Entry 3NS7 (X-ray diffraction, 2.60 A resolution); this record covers chains A and B.

# Chain A
Name: Caspase-1
Source organism: Homo sapiens
Notes: EC 3.4.22.36
UniProtKB: P29466 (CASP1_HUMAN); residue numbers follow UniProt; this construct covers 136-297
Chain sequence (162 residues; each row starts with the number of its first residue):
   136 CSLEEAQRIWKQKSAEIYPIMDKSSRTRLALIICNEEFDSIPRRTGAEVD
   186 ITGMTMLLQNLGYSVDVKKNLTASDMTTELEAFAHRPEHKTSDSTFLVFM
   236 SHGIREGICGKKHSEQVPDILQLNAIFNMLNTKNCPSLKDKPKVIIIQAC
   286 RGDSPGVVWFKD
UniProt features mapped onto this chain:
  - active site: His237, Cys285
  - mutagenesis: Cys285 (C285A/S: Loss of protease activity. Loss of SPHK2 cleavage and release in apoptotic cells), Trp294 (W294A: Mediates autoprocessing but is unable to interact with Gasdermin-D (GSDMD) and mediate its cleavage), Asp297 (D297N: In IDL(uncl); abolished cleavage in the interdomain region; when associated with 315-N-N-316)
Covalently attached groups: compound 3NS linked to Cys285
Small-molecule neighbours: 3NS ((3S)-4-hydroxy-3-{[(2S)-4-{[2-(2-methyl-1H-benzimidazol-1-yl)ethyl]amino}-2-(1-methylethyl)-4-oxobutanoyl]amino}butanoic acid): Arg179, Ser236, His237, Gly238, Gln283, Ala284

# Chain B
Name: Caspase-1
Source organism: Homo sapiens
Notes: EC 3.4.22.36
UniProtKB: P29466 (CASP1_HUMAN); residues 317-404 here = UniProt positions 317-404
Chain sequence (88 residues; numbered 317 to 404; the number before each row is that of its first residue):
   317 AIKKAHIEKDFIAFCSSTPDNVSWRHPTMGSVFIGRLIEHMQEYACSCDV
   367 EEIFRKVRFSFEQPDGRAQMPTTERVTLTRCFYLFPGH
UniProt features mapped onto this chain:
  - mutagenesis: Ile318 to Lys320 (Abolished ability to cleave IL18), Ile318 (I318N: Mediates autoprocessing but is unable to interact with Gasdermin-D (GSDMD) and mediate its cleavage), Lys320 (K320A: Abolishes cleavage of Gasdermin-D (GSDMD))
Small-molecule neighbours: 3NS ((3S)-4-hydroxy-3-{[(2S)-4-{[2-(2-methyl-1H-benzimidazol-1-yl)ethyl]amino}-2-(1-methylethyl)-4-oxobutanoyl]amino}butanoic acid): Val338, Ser339, Trp340, Arg341, His342, Pro343, Ser347, Val348, Arg383

# Interface between chain A and chain B
Contacting residue pairs - 103 pairs, chain A then chain B:
  Cys136(A) - Gln358(B)
  Ser137(A) - Gln358(B)  hydrogen bond (backbone-backbone)
  Ser137(A) - Pro402(B)
  Leu138(A) - Pro402(B)
  Glu139(A) - Pro402(B)
  Glu139(A) - His404(B)
  Arg143(A) - Cys362(B)  hydrogen bond (side chain-backbone)
  Arg143(A) - Ser363(B)  hydrogen bond (side chain-backbone)
  Ile144(A) - Cys362(B)
  Ile144(A) - Tyr399(B)  hydrophobic
  Ile144(A) - Phe401(B)  hydrophobic
  Trp145(A) - Phe401(B)
  Lys148(A) - Cys397(B)
  Lys148(A) - Tyr399(B)
  Ala150(A) - Arg396(B)  hydrogen bond (backbone-side chain)
  Glu151(A) - Arg396(B)
  Glu151(A) - Cys397(B)  hydrogen bond (backbone-backbone)
  Ile152(A) - Arg396(B)
  Ile152(A) - Cys397(B)
  Ile152(A) - Tyr399(B)  hydrophobic
  Tyr153(A) - Asp326(B)  hydrogen bond
  Tyr153(A) - Leu394(B)
  Tyr153(A) - Thr395(B)  hydrogen bond (side chain-backbone)
  Tyr153(A) - Arg396(B)  hydrogen bond (side chain-backbone)
  Tyr153(A) - Cys397(B)  hydrogen bond (backbone-backbone)
  Tyr153(A) - Phe398(B)  hydrophobic
  Ile155(A) - Phe398(B)  hydrophobic
  Ile155(A) - Tyr399(B)
  Ile155(A) - His404(B)
  Met156(A) - His404(B)
  Lys158(A) - Gly403(B)
  Lys158(A) - His404(B)
  Arg161(A) - His404(B)  hydrogen bond (side chain-backbone)
  Arg178(A) - Arg341(B)
  Arg179(A) - Arg341(B)  hydrogen bond (backbone-side chain)
  Arg179(A) - Ser347(B)
  Thr180(A) - Arg341(B)  hydrogen bond (backbone-side chain)
  Gly181(A) - Pro343(B)
  Gly181(A) - Gly346(B)
  Val184(A) - Gly346(B)
  Asp185(A) - Gly346(B)
  Asp185(A) - Ser347(B)  hydrogen bond (side chain-backbone)
  Asp185(A) - Ile350(B)
  Gly188(A) - Ile354(B)
  Met189(A) - Ile350(B)  hydrophobic
  Met189(A) - Ile354(B)  hydrophobic
  Leu192(A) - Met357(B)  hydrophobic
  Leu196(A) - Met357(B)  hydrophobic
  Ser229(A) - Phe398(B)
  Phe231(A) - Met357(B)  hydrophobic
  Phe231(A) - Leu400(B)  hydrophobic
  Arg240(A) - Asp336(B)  salt bridge
  Asn259(A) - Arg391(B)
  Phe262(A) - Glu324(B)
  Phe262(A) - Phe327(B)  hydrophobic
  Phe262(A) - Ala329(B)  hydrophobic
  Phe262(A) - Arg391(B)
  Leu265(A) - Phe327(B)
  Asn266(A) - Ile323(B)
  Asn266(A) - Phe327(B)
  Thr267(A) - His322(B)  hydrogen bond (side chain-backbone)
  Thr267(A) - Ile323(B)
  Asp275(A) - Lys325(B)  salt bridge
  Asp275(A) - Asp326(B)  hydrogen bond (backbone-side chain)
  Lys276(A) - Asp326(B)
  Pro277(A) - Asp326(B)
  Pro277(A) - Phe398(B)  hydrophobic
  Lys278(A) - Lys325(B)  hydrogen bond (side chain-backbone)
  Lys278(A) - Asp326(B)  hydrogen bond (backbone-backbone)
  Lys278(A) - Phe327(B)
  Lys278(A) - Ile328(B)  hydrogen bond (backbone-backbone)
  Val279(A) - Ile328(B)
  Val279(A) - Phe370(B)  hydrophobic
  Ile280(A) - Ile328(B)  hydrogen bond (backbone-backbone)
  Ile280(A) - Ala329(B)  hydrophobic
  Ile281(A) - Phe330(B)
  Ile281(A) - Leu353(B)  hydrophobic
  Ile282(A) - Phe330(B)  hydrogen bond (backbone-backbone)
  Ile282(A) - Cys331(B)
  Ile282(A) - Ser332(B)  hydrogen bond (backbone-backbone)
  Gln283(A) - Ser332(B)
  Gln283(A) - Ser347(B)  hydrogen bond
  Gln283(A) - Phe349(B)
  Gln283(A) - Ile350(B)
  Ala284(A) - Ser332(B)  hydrogen bond (backbone-side chain)
  Ala284(A) - Ser339(B)  hydrogen bond (backbone-side chain)
  Cys285(A) - Val338(B)  hydrophobic
  Cys285(A) - Ser339(B)  hydrogen bond (side chain-backbone)
  Arg286(A) - Ser333(B)  hydrogen bond (side chain-backbone)
  Arg286(A) - Thr334(B)
  Arg286(A) - Pro335(B)
  Arg286(A) - Asp336(B)  hydrogen bond (backbone-backbone)
  Arg286(A) - Asn337(B)  hydrogen bond (backbone-backbone)
  Arg286(A) - Thr388(B)  hydrogen bond
  Arg286(A) - Glu390(B)  salt bridge
  Gly287(A) - Asp336(B)
  Gly287(A) - Asn337(B)
  Gly287(A) - Val338(B)
  Asp288(A) - Asp336(B)
  Ser289(A) - Asp336(B)  hydrogen bond (backbone-backbone)
  Ser289(A) - Asn337(B)  hydrogen bond
  Ser289(A) - Val338(B)  hydrogen bond (backbone-backbone)
  Pro290(A) - Asn337(B)
Interface residues without a listed pair, chain A (61 interface residues in all): Gln147, Asp157, Arg163, Ala182, Tyr198, Met235, Asn263, Lys268, Lys274, Gly291, Val292
Interface residues without a listed pair, chain B (53 interface residues in all): Ala321, Trp340, His342, Thr344, Met345, Ala361, Pro380, Ala384

# In short
61 residues of chain A face 53 of chain B across their interface; the contacts include 32 hydrogen bonds and 3
salt bridges. Polar pairs include Arg240(A)-Asp336(B), Asp275(A)-Lys325(B) and Arg286(A)-Glu390(B). Ligands of
chain B: compound 3NS. Compound 3NS is covalently linked to Cys285(A).
Here chain A is Caspase-1 and chain B is Caspase-1, both from Homo sapiens. Entry 3NS7 (Succinic Acid Amides
as P2-P3 Replacements for Inhibitors of Interleukin-1beta Converting Enzyme (ICE or Caspase 1)) was determined
by X-ray diffraction.
